PDB entry 3EPC | electron microscopy, 8.00 A resolution (low resolution: residue-level contacts below are approximate; hydrogen-bond / salt-bridge calls are withheld) | chains R and 2 of the 5 polymer chains in the assembly

== Chain R ==
Name: Poliovirus receptor
Organism: Homo sapiens
Notes: fragment: Poliovirus receptor CD155 D1D2
Reference sequence: P15151 (PVR_HUMAN); numbering as in UniProt (aligned over 30-242)
Sequence (213 residues; each row starts with the number of its first residue):
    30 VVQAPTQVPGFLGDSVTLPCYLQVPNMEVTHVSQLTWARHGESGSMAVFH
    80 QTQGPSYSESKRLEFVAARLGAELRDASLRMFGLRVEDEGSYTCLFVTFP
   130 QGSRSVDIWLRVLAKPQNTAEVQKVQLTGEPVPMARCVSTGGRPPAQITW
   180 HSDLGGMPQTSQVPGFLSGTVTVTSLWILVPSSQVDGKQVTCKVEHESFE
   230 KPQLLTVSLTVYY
Sequence notes: engineered mutation D105 (Asn in P15151), S120 (Asn in P15151), Q188 (Asn in P15151), Q218 (Asn in P15151), S237 (Asn in P15151)
Disulfides: C49-C123, C166-C221
Reported in the primary citation:
  - contacts within the chain: F40-K144, F40-S227
  - conformationally variable residues (domain motion): K144
  - mutagenesis - Q130G/G131D: abolished binding to PV1 (citing earlier work)
  - mutagenesis - Q130G/G131D: abolished binding to PV2 (citing earlier work)
  - mutagenesis - Q130G/G131D: unchanged binding to PV3 (citing earlier work)

== Chain 2 ==
Name: Protein VP2
Organism: Human poliovirus 1 Mahoney
Reference sequence: P03300 (POLG_POL1M); residues 5-272 here correspond to UniProt positions 74-341 (UniProt number = residue number + 69)
Sequence (268 residues; row label = number of the first residue in the row):
     5 EACGYSDRVLQLTLGNSTITTQEAANSVVAYGRWPEYLRDSEANPVDQPT
    55 EPDVAACRFYTLDTVSWTKESRGWWWKLPDALRDMGLFGQNMYYHYLGRS
   105 GYTVHVQCNASKFHQGALGVFAVPEMCLAGDSNTTTMHTSYQNANPGEKG
   155 GTFTGTFTPDNNQTSPARRFCPVDYLLGNGTLLGNAFVFPHQIINLRTNN
   205 CATLVLPYVNSLSIDSMVKHNNWGIAILPLAPLNFASESSPEIPITLTIA
   255 PMCCEFNGLRNITLPRLQ
Curated features (UniProtKB/Swiss-Prot):
  - site: Q272 (Cleavage)

== Chain R / chain 2 interface ==
Contacting residue pairs (5):
  Q82(R) - M141(2)
  L99(R) - H142(2)
  L99(R) - R172(2)
  G100(R) - T139(2)
  G100(R) - H142(2)
Other interface residues (no listed pair), chain R (5 interface residues in all): R98, A101
Other interface residues (no listed pair), chain 2 (5 interface residues in all): T140

== In short ==
Chain R and chain 2 each contribute 5 residues to their interface. From the paper: Q130G/G131D of chain R
abolish binding to PV1; conformational variability at K144(R).
Here chain R is Poliovirus receptor (Homo sapiens) and chain 2 is Protein VP2 (Human poliovirus 1 Mahoney).
Entry 3EPC (CryoEM structure of poliovirus receptor bound to poliovirus type 1) was determined by electron
microscopy, deposited together with 3URO, 3EPD and 3EPF.
